PDB entry 8T64 | X-ray diffraction, 2.25 A resolution | chains A and B

Chain A (and B):
Protein: Cam1
Source organism: Nitrosococcus halophilus Nc 4
Notes: chain B of this document is another copy of the same molecule, construct and numbering; everything in this record applies to it too
UniProtKB: D5BXZ3 (D5BXZ3_NITHN); numbering as in UniProt (aligned over 42-206)
Chain sequence (166 residues; numbered 41 to 206; the number before each row is that of its first residue):
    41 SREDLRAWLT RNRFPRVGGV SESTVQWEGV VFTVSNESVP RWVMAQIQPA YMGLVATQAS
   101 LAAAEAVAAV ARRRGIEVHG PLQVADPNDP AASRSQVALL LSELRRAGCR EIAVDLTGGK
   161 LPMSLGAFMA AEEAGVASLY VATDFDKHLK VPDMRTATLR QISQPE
Unresolved in the structure: 41-66, 184-191, 206 (chain B: 41-66, 184-193, 206)
Differences from the reference sequence: expression tag (41)

Chain A / chain B interface:
Residue-residue contacts (76; chain A residue first):
  Trp82(A) - Met194(B)  hydrophobic
  Trp82(A) - Ala197(B)
  Ile87(A) - Leu199(B)  hydrophobic
  Asn128(A) - Tyr180(B)
  Asn128(A) - Ala182(B)
  Leu156(A) - Leu161(B)
  Leu156(A) - Leu165(B)  hydrophobic
  Lys160(A) - Tyr180(B)
  Leu161(A) - Leu156(B)
  Leu161(A) - Thr157(B)
  Leu161(A) - Leu161(B)  hydrophobic
  Leu161(A) - Ser164(B)
  Leu161(A) - Tyr180(B)  hydrophobic
  Pro162(A) - Tyr180(B)  hydrophobic
  Ser164(A) - Leu161(B)
  Leu165(A) - Leu156(B)  hydrophobic
  Leu165(A) - Leu165(B)  hydrophobic
  Phe168(A) - Met169(B)  hydrophobic
  Phe168(A) - Ile202(B)  hydrophobic
  Phe168(A) - Ser203(B)
  Met169(A) - Phe168(B)  hydrophobic
  Glu172(A) - Ser203(B)  hydrogen bond
  Glu172(A) - Pro205(B)
  Gly175(A) - Pro205(B)
  Val176(A) - Pro205(B)
  Ala177(A) - Gln201(B)
  Ala177(A) - Ser203(B)
  Ala177(A) - Gln204(B)
  Ala177(A) - Pro205(B)
  Ser178(A) - Gln201(B)
  Ser178(A) - Ile202(B)  hydrogen bond (backbone-backbone)
  Ser178(A) - Ser203(B)  hydrogen bond (backbone-backbone)
  Leu179(A) - Leu199(B)  hydrophobic
  Leu179(A) - Arg200(B)
  Leu179(A) - Gln201(B)
  Tyr180(A) - Leu161(B)  hydrophobic
  Tyr180(A) - Pro162(B)  hydrophobic
  Tyr180(A) - Thr198(B)
  Tyr180(A) - Leu199(B)
  Tyr180(A) - Arg200(B)  hydrogen bond (backbone-backbone)
  Tyr180(A) - Ile202(B)  hydrophobic
  Val181(A) - Ala197(B)  hydrophobic
  Val181(A) - Thr198(B)
  Val181(A) - Leu199(B)  hydrophobic
  Ala182(A) - Asn128(B)
  Ala182(A) - Thr196(B)
  Ala182(A) - Ala197(B)
  Ala182(A) - Thr198(B)  hydrogen bond (backbone-backbone)
  Thr183(A) - Thr196(B)
  Thr183(A) - Ala197(B)
  Asp193(A) - Thr183(B)
  Met194(A) - Val79(B)  hydrophobic
  Met194(A) - Trp82(B)  hydrophobic
  Ala197(A) - Trp82(B)  hydrophobic
  Ala197(A) - Ala182(B)
  Thr198(A) - Tyr180(B)
  Thr198(A) - Val181(B)
  Thr198(A) - Ala182(B)  hydrogen bond (backbone-backbone)
  Leu199(A) - Tyr180(B)
  Leu199(A) - Val181(B)  hydrophobic
  Arg200(A) - Leu179(B)
  Arg200(A) - Tyr180(B)  hydrogen bond (backbone-backbone)
  Gln201(A) - Trp67(B)
  Gln201(A) - Ala177(B)
  Gln201(A) - Ser178(B)
  Gln201(A) - Leu179(B)
  Ile202(A) - Ser178(B)  hydrogen bond (backbone-backbone)
  Ile202(A) - Tyr180(B)  hydrophobic
  Ser203(A) - Phe168(B)
  Ser203(A) - Glu172(B)  hydrogen bond
  Ser203(A) - Val176(B)
  Ser203(A) - Ala177(B)
  Ser203(A) - Ser178(B)  hydrogen bond (backbone-backbone)
  Pro205(A) - Glu172(B)
  Pro205(A) - Gly175(B)
  Pro205(A) - Val176(B)
Other interface residues (no listed pair), chain A (37 interface residues in all): Trp67, Val79, Val83, Thr157, Pro192, Thr196
Other interface residues (no listed pair), chain B (38 interface residues in all): Asn76, Ser78, Val83, Ile87, Lys160

Overview:
37 residues of chain A face 38 of chain B across their interface, with 10 hydrogen bonds. Polar contacts
include Glu172(A)-Ser203(B), Ser178(A)-Ile202(B) and Ser178(A)-Ser203(B).
Both chains are Cam1 (Nitrosococcus halophilus Nc 4). Entry 8T64 (Apo Cam1(42-206)) was determined by X-ray
diffraction (same publication as 8T65 and 8T66).
